8T4H - chains A and C of the 3 polymer chains in the assembly; structure by electron microscopy, 3.80 A resolution.

== Chain A ==
Name: Antigen peptide transporter 1
From: Homo sapiens
Reference sequence: Q03518 (TAP1_HUMAN); residues 1-748 here correspond to UniProt positions 61-808 (UniProt number = residue number + 60)
Sequence (748 residues; each row starts with the number of its first residue):
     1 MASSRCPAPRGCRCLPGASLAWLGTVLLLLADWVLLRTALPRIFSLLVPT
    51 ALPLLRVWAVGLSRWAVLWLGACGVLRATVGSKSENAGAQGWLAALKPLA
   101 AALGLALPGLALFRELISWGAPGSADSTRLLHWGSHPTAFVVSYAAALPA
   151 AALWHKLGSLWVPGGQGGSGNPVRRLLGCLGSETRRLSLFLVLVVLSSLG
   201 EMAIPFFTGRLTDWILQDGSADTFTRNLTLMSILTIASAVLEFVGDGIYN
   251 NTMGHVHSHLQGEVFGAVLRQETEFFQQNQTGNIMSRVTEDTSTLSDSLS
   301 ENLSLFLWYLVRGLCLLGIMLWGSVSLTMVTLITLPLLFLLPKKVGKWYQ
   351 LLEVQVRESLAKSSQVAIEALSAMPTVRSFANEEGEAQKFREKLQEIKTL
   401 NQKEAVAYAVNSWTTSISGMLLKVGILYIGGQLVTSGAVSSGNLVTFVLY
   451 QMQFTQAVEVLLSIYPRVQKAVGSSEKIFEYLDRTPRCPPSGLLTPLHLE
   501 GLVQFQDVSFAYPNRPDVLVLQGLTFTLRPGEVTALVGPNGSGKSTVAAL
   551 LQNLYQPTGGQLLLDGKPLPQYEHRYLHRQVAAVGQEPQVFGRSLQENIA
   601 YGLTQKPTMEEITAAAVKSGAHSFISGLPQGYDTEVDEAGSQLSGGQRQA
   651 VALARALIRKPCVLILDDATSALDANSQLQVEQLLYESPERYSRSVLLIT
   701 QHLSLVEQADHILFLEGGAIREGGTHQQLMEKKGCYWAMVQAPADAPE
Disordered / not traced: 1-181, 271-290, 484-491, 743-748

== Chain C ==
Name: Synthetic 8-mer peptide
Sequence (8 residues; numbered 1 to 8; the number before each row is that of its first residue):
     1 RRYQSTEL

== How chain A and chain C interact ==
Residue-residue contacts (12; chain A residue first):
  E242(A) - R1(C)  hydrogen bond (side chain-backbone)
  D246(A) - R1(C)  hydrogen bond (side chain-backbone)
  E301(A) - R1(C)  salt bridge
  S304(A) - R1(C)  hydrogen bond
  L305(A) - R1(C)
  L305(A) - Y3(C)
  W308(A) - R1(C)
  Y309(A) - R2(C)
  Y309(A) - Y3(C)  hydrogen bond (side chain-backbone)
  R312(A) - R1(C)
  Y408(A) - L8(C)  hydrogen bond (side chain-backbone)
  V460(A) - Y3(C)  hydrophobic
Other interface residues (no listed pair), chain A (11 interface residues in all): R467
Other interface residues (no listed pair), chain C (5 interface residues in all): E7

== Overview ==
11 residues of chain A face 5 of chain C across their interface; the contacts include 5 hydrogen bonds and 1
salt bridge. Polar contacts include E301(A)-R1(C), E242(A)-R1(C) and D246(A)-R1(C).
Here chain A is Antigen peptide transporter 1 (Homo sapiens) and chain C is Synthetic 8-mer peptide. Entry
8T4H (Transporter associated with antigen processing (TAP) bound to the 8-mer peptide RRYQSTEL) was determined
by electron microscopy, deposited together with 8T46, 8T4E, 8T4F, 8T4G, 8T4I and 8T4J.
